Entry 2AKW (X-ray diffraction, 2.80 A resolution); this record covers chains A and B.

Chain A:
Name: Phenylalanyl-tRNA synthetase alpha chain
From: Thermus thermophilus
Notes: EC 6.1.1.20
Reference sequence: P27001 (SYFA_THETH); numbering as in UniProt (aligned over 85-350)
Chain sequence (266 residues; row label = number of the first residue in the row):
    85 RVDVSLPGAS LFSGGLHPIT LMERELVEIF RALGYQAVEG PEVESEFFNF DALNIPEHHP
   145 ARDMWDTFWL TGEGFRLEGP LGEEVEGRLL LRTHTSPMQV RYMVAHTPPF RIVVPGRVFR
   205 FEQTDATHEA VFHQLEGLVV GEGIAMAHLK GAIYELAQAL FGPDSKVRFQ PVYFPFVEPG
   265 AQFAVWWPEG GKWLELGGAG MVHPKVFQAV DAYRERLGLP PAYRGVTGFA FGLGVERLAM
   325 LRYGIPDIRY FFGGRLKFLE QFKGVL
Ion coordination: Mn2+: E262 (shared with E461(B) of chain B)
Small-molecule neighbours: 4-chloro-L-phenylalanine (200): W149, T177, H178, S180, R204, Q218, E220, F258, F260, V261, G282, A283, G284, A314, F315, G316

Chain B:
Name: Phenylalanyl-tRNA synthetase beta chain
From: Thermus thermophilus
Notes: EC 6.1.1.20
Reference sequence: P27002 (SYFB_THETH); residue numbers follow UniProt; this construct covers 1-785
Chain sequence (785 residues; numbered 1 to 785; the number before each row is that of its first residue):
     1 MRVPFSWLKA YVPELESPEV LEERLAGLGF ETDRIERVFP IPRGVVFARV LEAHPIPGTR
    61 LKRLVLDAGR TVEVVSGAEN ARKGIGVALA LPGTELPGLG QKVGERVIQG VRSFGMALSP
   121 RELGVGEYGG GLLEFPEDAL PPGTPLSEAW PEEVVLDLEV TPNRPDALGL LGLARDLHAL
   181 GYALVEPEAA LKAEALPLPF ALKVEDPEGA PHFTLGYAFG LRVAPSPLWM QRALFAAGMR
   241 PINNVVDVTN YVMLERAQPM HAFDLRFVGE GIAVRRAREG ERLKTLDGVE RTLHPEDLVI
   301 AGWRGEESFP LGLAGVMGGA ESEVREDTEA IALEVACFDP VSIRKTARRH GLRTEASHRF
   361 ERGVDPLGQV PAQRRALSLL QALAGARVAE ALLEAGSPKP PEAIPFRPEY ANRLLGTSYP
   421 EAEQIAILKR LGCRVEGEGP TYRVTPPSHR LDLRLEEDLV EEVARIQGYE TIPLALPAFF
   481 PAPDNRGVEA PYRKEQRLRE VLSGLGFQEV YTYSFMDPED ARRFRLDPPR LLLLNPLAPE
   541 KAALRTHLFP GLVRVLKENL DLDRPERALL FEVGRVFRER EETHLAGLLF GEGVGLPWAK
   601 ERLSGYFLLK GYLEALFARL GLAFRVEAQA FPFLHPGVSG RVLVEGEEVG FLGALHPEIA
   661 QELELPPVHL FELRLPLPDK PLAFQDPSRH PAAFRDLAVV VPAPTPYGEV EALVREAAGP
   721 YLESLALFDL YQGPPLPEGH KSLAFHLRFR HPKRTLRDEE VEEAVSRVAE ALRARGFGLR
   781 GLDTP
Swiss-Prot annotation at these positions:
  - binding site (Mg(2+)): D452, D458, E461, E462
Ion coordination: Mn2+: E461 (shared with E262(A) of chain A)

Interface between chain A and chain B:
Pairs across the interface (189):
  L90(A) with W598(B)
  P91(A) with P597(B), hydrophobic; W598(B), hydrogen bond (backbone-side chain)
  G92(A) with P597(B)
  A93(A) with G595(B); L596(B)
  S94(A) with R567(B), hydrogen bond (backbone-side chain); G593(B), hydrogen bond (side chain-backbone); V594(B); G595(B), hydrogen bond (backbone-backbone)
  F96(A) with G506(B); R567(B); A568(B); L569(B), hydrophobic; Y612(B), hydrogen bond (backbone-side chain)
  S97(A) with G506(B)
  G98(A) with S503(B), hydrogen bond (backbone-backbone); G506(B), hydrogen bond (backbone-backbone); F507(B); Q508(B)
  G99(A) with S503(B); F507(B), hydrogen bond (backbone-backbone); Q508(B); E509(B), hydrogen bond (backbone-backbone); F571(B)
  L100(A) with R499(B); S503(B); E509(B)
  H101(A) with E509(B), hydrogen bond (backbone-side chain); Y511(B)
  I103(A) with Y511(B), hydrophobic
  T104(A) with Q496(B); R499(B); E509(B), hydrogen bond; Y511(B), hydrogen bond
  E107(A) with Y492(B), hydrogen bond
  R108(A) with E500(B), salt bridge
  V111(A) with Y492(B)
  R115(A) with E489(B), salt bridge; R493(B)
  Q120(A) with N485(B); G487(B); V488(B); E489(B)
  A121(A) with E489(B); Y492(B)
  V122(A) with V488(B)
  E123(A) with Y492(B); R575(B)
  G124(A) with R575(B), hydrogen bond (backbone-side chain)
  P125(A) with E581(B)
  E126(A) with S514(B), hydrogen bond; R575(B), salt bridge; F577(B); E581(B), hydrogen bond (backbone-side chain)
  V127(A) with L531(B), hydrophobic; L544(B), hydrophobic; F577(B), hydrophobic; E581(B), hydrogen bond (backbone-side chain)
  H142(A) with V341(B); R344(B); K345(B)
  H143(A) with R344(B)
  P144(A) with E361(B)
  D147(A) with R344(B), salt bridge; R348(B), salt bridge
  T151(A) with N535(B), hydrogen bond (backbone-side chain)
  F152(A) with F515(B), hydrophobic; L533(B), hydrophobic; N535(B); L537(B), hydrophobic
  W153(A) with L532(B); L533(B); L534(B), hydrogen bond (backbone-backbone); N535(B), hydrogen bond (backbone-side chain)
  L154(A) with L532(B); L533(B), hydrophobic; L544(B), hydrophobic
  T155(A) with R530(B); L531(B); L532(B), hydrogen bond (backbone-backbone); L534(B)
  G156(A) with R530(B)
  E157(A) with R530(B)
  G158(A) with R530(B); E579(B)
  F159(A) with R530(B); L531(B), hydrophobic; E579(B); R580(B); E581(B)
  R160(A) with E579(B), salt bridge; R580(B), hydrogen bond (backbone-side chain)
  E162(A) with R580(B), salt bridge
  L175(A) with F515(B), hydrophobic
  Y186(A) with N485(B), hydrogen bond; V488(B), hydrophobic
  H190(A) with D484(B); N485(B); V488(B)
  T191(A) with A482(B); D484(B), hydrogen bond (backbone-side chain); N485(B), hydrogen bond (backbone-side chain)
  P192(A) with A482(B)
  P193(A) with F479(B), hydrophobic; F480(B); P481(B); A482(B), hydrogen bond (backbone-backbone); N485(B), hydrogen bond (backbone-side chain)
  F194(A) with F479(B); N485(B)
  R195(A) with P477(B), hydrogen bond (side chain-backbone); F479(B)
  P199(A) with Y492(B), hydrophobic
  R201(A) with T512(B), hydrogen bond (side chain-backbone); S514(B), hydrogen bond; R545(B)
  F203(A) with S514(B)
  F205(A) with N535(B); P536(B)
  E206(A) with L537(B)
  E213(A) with Y513(B), hydrogen bond
  A214(A) with L537(B), hydrophobic
  V215(A) with Y513(B), hydrophobic; F515(B), hydrophobic
  H217(A) with Y511(B)
  A229(A) with R413(B); L414(B); L415(B); G416(B)
  M230(A) with L414(B), hydrogen bond (backbone-backbone); L415(B), hydrogen bond (backbone-backbone); Y469(B), hydrophobic; I472(B), hydrophobic
  A231(A) with L415(B), hydrogen bond (backbone-backbone); I472(B), hydrophobic; P473(B); L474(B); A475(B), hydrogen bond (backbone-backbone)
  H232(A) with A475(B); L476(B); P477(B)
  K234(A) with Y469(B), hydrogen bond (side chain-backbone); E470(B); I472(B), hydrogen bond (side chain-backbone); L474(B)
  G235(A) with A475(B); L476(B)
  Y238(A) with L474(B), hydrophobic
  F253(A) with Y469(B)
  Q254(A) with A26(B); Y469(B)
  P255(A) with A26(B); G27(B); G29(B); R465(B); Y469(B), hydrophobic
  Y257(A) with T161(B); N163(B)
  E262(A) with E457(B); D458(B); E461(B)
  P263(A) with L415(B), hydrophobic; E461(B); Y469(B)
  G264(A) with E461(B), hydrogen bond (backbone-side chain); Y469(B), hydrogen bond (backbone-side chain)
  A265(A) with Y469(B), hydrophobic
  Q266(A) with E31(B), hydrogen bond
  M285(A) with L414(B)
  H287(A) with L455(B)
  P288(A) with E457(B)
  T311(A) with L414(B)
  F335(A) with Y511(B)
  F336(A) with Y511(B); T512(B); Y513(B)
  G338(A) with V510(B); N559(B), hydrogen bond (backbone-side chain)
  R339(A) with N559(B); L562(B); D563(B), salt bridge
  L340(A) with N559(B), hydrogen bond (backbone-side chain); L570(B), hydrophobic
  K341(A) with D563(B)
  L343(A) with Q508(B); E509(B); V510(B), hydrophobic
  K347(A) with Q508(B)
Other interface residues (no listed pair), chain A (98 interface residues in all): L95, Y119, A145, L173, R176, V223, V224, I228, A236, E239, V256, E279, E344
Other interface residues (no listed pair), chain B (96 interface residues in all): L28, P162, R362, Y410, V460, A478, R486, L505, V555, P565, R578, L589, L608

Overview:
The interface between chain A and chain B involves 98 residues on one side and 96 on the other; the contacts
include 42 hydrogen bonds and 8 salt bridges. Polar pairs include R108(A)-E500(B), R115(A)-E489(B) and
E126(A)-R575(B). Bound to chain A: 4-chloro-L-phenylalanine.
Here chain A is Phenylalanyl-tRNA synthetase alpha chain and chain B is Phenylalanyl-tRNA synthetase beta
chain, both from Thermus thermophilus. Entry 2AKW (Crystal Structure of T.Thermophilus Phenylalanyl-tRNA
synthetase complexed with p-Cl-Phenylalanine) was determined by X-ray diffraction (same publication as 2ALY
and 2AMC).
